Entry 8HQ5 (X-ray diffraction, 2.25 A resolution); this record covers chains A and B of the 3 polymer chains in the assembly.

== Chain A ==
Name: GTP-binding nuclear protein Ran
Source organism: Homo sapiens
UniProt: P62826 (RAN_HUMAN); residue numbers follow UniProt; this construct covers 1-216
Sequence (216 residues; row label = number of the first residue in the row):
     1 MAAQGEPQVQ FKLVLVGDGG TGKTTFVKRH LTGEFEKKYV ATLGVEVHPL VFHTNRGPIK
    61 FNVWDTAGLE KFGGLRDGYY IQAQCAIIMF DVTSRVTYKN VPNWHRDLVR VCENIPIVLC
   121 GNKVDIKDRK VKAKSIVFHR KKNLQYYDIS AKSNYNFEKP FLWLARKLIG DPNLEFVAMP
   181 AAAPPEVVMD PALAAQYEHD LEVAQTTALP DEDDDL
Not modelled in the structure: 1-7
Sequence notes: engineered mutation Leu69 (Gln in P62826), Ala182 (Leu in P62826)
Metal / ion sites: Mg2+: Thr24, Thr42 (together with GTP)
Ligand contacts:
  - GTP (guanosine-5'-triphosphate): Gly17, Asp18, Gly19, Gly20, Thr21, Gly22, Lys23, Thr24, Thr25, Phe35, Glu36, Lys37, Lys38, Tyr39, Val40, Ala41, Thr42, Thr66, Ala67, Gly68, Leu69, Asn122, Lys123, Asp125, Ile126, Ser150, Ala151, Lys152
  - MPO (3[N-morpholino]propane sulfonic acid): Val137, Arg140, Lys141
Curated features (UniProtKB/Swiss-Prot):
  - region: Lys37 to Val45 (Switch-I), Gly68 to Gln84 (Switch-II), Asp211 to Leu216 (Interaction with RANBP1)
  - binding site (GTP): Asp18 to Thr25, Glu36 to Thr42, Gly68, Asn122 to Asp125, Ser150 to Lys152
  - modified residue: Ala2 (N-acetylalanine), Thr24 (Phosphothreonine), Lys37 (N6-acetyllysine), Lys60 (N6-acetyllysine), Lys71 (N6-acetyllysine), Lys99 (N6-acetyllysine), Lys134 (N6-acetyllysine), Lys159 (N6-acetyllysine)
  - cross-link (Glycyl lysine isopeptide (Lys-Gly)): Lys71 (interchain with G-Cter in SUMO2), Lys152 (interchain with G-Cter in SUMO2)

== Chain B ==
Name: YRB1 isoform 1
Source organism: Saccharomyces cerevisiae
UniProt: A0A6A5PZB5 (A0A6A5PZB5_YEASX); residue numbers follow UniProt; this construct covers 62-201
Sequence (140 residues; numbered 62 to 201; the number before each row is that of its first residue):
    62 DIHFEPVVHL EKVDVKTMEE DEEVLYKVRA KLFRFDADAK EWKERGTGDC KFLKNKKTNK
   122 VRILMRRDKT LKICANHIIA PEYTLKPNVG SDRSWVYACT ADIAEGEAEA FTFAIRFGSK
   182 ENADKFKEEF EKAQEINKKA
Not modelled in the structure: 62-78, 201

== How chain A and chain B interact ==
Pairs across the interface (85):
  Arg29(A) - Glu105(B)  salt bridge
  Thr32(A) - Arg106(B)
  Thr32(A) - Arg128(B)  hydrogen bond (backbone-side chain)
  Gly33(A) - Glu105(B)
  Gly33(A) - Arg106(B)
  Gly33(A) - Arg128(B)
  Glu34(A) - Lys104(B)  salt bridge
  Glu34(A) - Glu105(B)  hydrogen bond (backbone-backbone)
  Leu50(A) - Lys133(B)
  Val51(A) - Lys133(B)  hydrogen bond (backbone-side chain)
  Phe52(A) - Lys133(B)
  Asn154(A) - Lys130(B)  hydrogen bond (backbone-side chain)
  Phe157(A) - Lys130(B)
  Glu158(A) - Lys130(B)
  Ala178(A) - Arg127(B)
  Ala178(A) - Leu132(B)  hydrophobic
  Met179(A) - Arg127(B)  hydrogen bond (backbone-side chain)
  Met179(A) - Lys133(B)
  Met179(A) - Ile134(B)  hydrogen bond (side chain-backbone)
  Pro180(A) - Met79(B)  hydrophobic
  Pro180(A) - Ile134(B)
  Ala181(A) - Met79(B)
  Ala181(A) - Arg123(B)  hydrogen bond (backbone-side chain)
  Ala181(A) - Leu125(B)  hydrophobic
  Ala181(A) - Arg127(B)
  Ala181(A) - Ile134(B)  hydrophobic
  Ala182(A) - Arg123(B)  hydrogen bond (backbone-side chain)
  Ala182(A) - Asn137(B)  hydrogen bond (backbone-side chain)
  Ala182(A) - Ile164(B)
  Ala183(A) - Ile164(B)
  Pro184(A) - Arg123(B)
  Pro184(A) - Asn137(B)
  Pro184(A) - His138(B)
  Pro184(A) - Ile139(B)
  Pro184(A) - Ile164(B)  hydrophobic
  Pro185(A) - Ile139(B)
  Pro185(A) - Ile164(B)
  Glu186(A) - Lys121(B)  salt bridge
  Val187(A) - Thr161(B)
  Met189(A) - Thr161(B)
  Tyr197(A) - Thr161(B)
  Tyr197(A) - Ala171(B)
  Leu201(A) - Val157(B)  hydrophobic
  Leu201(A) - Ala159(B)
  Leu201(A) - Thr173(B)
  Val203(A) - Phe96(B)  hydrophobic
  Ala204(A) - Phe96(B)  hydrophobic
  Ala204(A) - Trp103(B)  hydrogen bond (backbone-side chain)
  Ala204(A) - Asn149(B)  hydrogen bond (backbone-side chain)
  Ala204(A) - Thr173(B)
  Gln205(A) - Lys147(B)
  Gln205(A) - Pro148(B)
  Gln205(A) - Asn149(B)  hydrogen bond (backbone-side chain)
  Gln205(A) - Val150(B)  hydrogen bond (backbone-backbone)
  Gln205(A) - Val157(B)
  Thr206(A) - Val150(B)
  Thr207(A) - Phe96(B)
  Thr207(A) - Lys101(B)
  Thr207(A) - Trp103(B)  hydrogen bond (backbone-side chain)
  Thr207(A) - Asn149(B)  hydrogen bond (backbone-side chain)
  Ala208(A) - Trp103(B)
  Ala208(A) - Asn149(B)
  Leu209(A) - Trp103(B)  hydrophobic
  Leu209(A) - Asn149(B)  hydrogen bond (backbone-side chain)
  Leu209(A) - Ser155(B)
  Leu209(A) - Ala175(B)  hydrophobic
  Leu209(A) - Arg177(B)
  Pro210(A) - Phe94(B)  hydrophobic
  Pro210(A) - Trp103(B)
  Pro210(A) - Arg177(B)  hydrogen bond (backbone-side chain)
  Asp211(A) - Arg177(B)  hydrogen bond (backbone-side chain)
  Glu212(A) - Gly151(B)
  Glu212(A) - Ser152(B)  hydrogen bond
  Glu212(A) - Arg154(B)  salt bridge
  Glu212(A) - Arg177(B)  salt bridge
  Asp214(A) - Arg154(B)  hydrogen bond (backbone-side chain)
  Asp215(A) - Arg154(B)  hydrogen bond (backbone-side chain)
  Asp215(A) - Gly179(B)
  Leu216(A) - Arg90(B)
  Leu216(A) - Ala91(B)  hydrophobic
  Leu216(A) - Lys92(B)
  Leu216(A) - Arg154(B)
  Leu216(A) - Arg177(B)  hydrogen bond (backbone-side chain)
  Leu216(A) - Phe178(B)
  Leu216(A) - Gly179(B)
Other interface residues (no listed pair), chain A (41 interface residues in all): His30, Phe35, Val177, Asp200, Asp213
Other interface residues (no listed pair), chain B (49 interface residues in all): Glu80, Arg95, Ala98, Thr108, Thr131, Tyr158, Ala162, Ala169

== Overview ==
41 residues of chain A and 49 residues of chain B are in contact, with 22 hydrogen bonds and 5 salt bridges.
Polar contacts include Arg29(A)-Glu105(B), Glu34(A)-Lys104(B) and Glu186(A)-Lys121(B). Bound to chain A: GTP
and compound MPO. UniProt lists 23 GTP-binding residues on chain A.
Here chain A is GTP-binding nuclear protein Ran (Homo sapiens) and chain B is YRB1 isoform 1 (Saccharomyces
cerevisiae). Entry 8HQ5 (G6 in complex with CRM1-Ran-RanBP1) was determined by X-ray diffraction.
